Entry 8REQ (X-ray diffraction, 1.94 A resolution); this record covers chains A and C of the 4 polymer chains in the assembly.

# Chain A (and C)
Molecule: Flavin-dependent thymidylate synthase
From: Thermotoga maritima
Notes: chain C of this document is another copy of the same molecule, construct and numbering; everything in this record applies to it too
UniProt: Q9WYT0 (THYX_THEMA); residue numbers follow UniProt; this construct covers 1-220
Chain sequence (232 residues; row label = number of the first residue in the row; numbers below 1 keep their minus sign (Met-11 is residue -11)):
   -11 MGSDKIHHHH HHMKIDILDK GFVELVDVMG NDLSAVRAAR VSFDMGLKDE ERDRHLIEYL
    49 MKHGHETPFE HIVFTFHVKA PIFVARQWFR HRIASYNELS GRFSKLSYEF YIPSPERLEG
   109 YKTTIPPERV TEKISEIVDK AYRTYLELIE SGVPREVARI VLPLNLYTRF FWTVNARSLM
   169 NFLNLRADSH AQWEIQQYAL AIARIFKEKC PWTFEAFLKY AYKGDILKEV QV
Disordered / not traced: -11 to 0, 33-35 (chain C: -11 to 0)
Construct notes: initiating methionine (-11); expression tag (-10 to 0); engineered mutation Phe91 (Tyr in Q9WYT0)
Small-molecule neighbours:
  - dihydroflavine-adenine dinucleotide (FDA), molecule 1: Thr55, Glu58, Ile81, Asn163, Arg165, Ser166
  - dihydroflavine-adenine dinucleotide (FDA), molecule 2: Arg78, His79, Arg80, Ile81, Ser166, Asn169, Leu173, Arg174, His178, Ala179
  - dihydroflavine-adenine dinucleotide (FDA), molecule 3: Ala82, Ser83, Tyr84, Asn85, Glu86, Ser88, Arg90
Curated features (UniProtKB/Swiss-Prot):
  - motif: Arg78 to Ser88 (ThyX motif)
  - active site: Arg174 (Involved in ionization of N3 of dUMP, leading to its activation)
  - binding site (FAD): Thr55, Arg78 to Ile81, Glu86, Asn163 to Arg165, Asn169
  - binding site (dUMP): Gln75 to Arg78, Glu86 to Arg90, Arg147, Arg174
  - mutagenesis: His53 (H53A: Shows 1.39% of wild-type activity), Ser88 (S88A/C: Still catalytically active although shows a large decrease in activity), Arg90 (R90A: Binds dUMP 670-fold weaker than wild-type), Glu144 (E144A: Shows 0.113% of wild-type activity; E144R: Shows 0.016% of wild-type activity), Arg174 (R174A: Still catalytically active although only shows 0.0008% of wild-type activity. Binds dUMP 7300-fold weaker than wild-type; R174K: Loss of catalytic activity)

# Interface between chain A and chain C
Residue-residue contacts - 4 pairs, chain A then chain C:
  Glu58(A) - Arg80(C)  salt bridge
  Arg80(A) - Glu58(C)  salt bridge
  Arg80(A) - Arg165(C)
  Arg165(A) - Arg80(C)
Also at the interface, not in a pair above, chain A (4 interface residues in all): Thr55
Also at the interface, not in a pair above, chain C (4 interface residues in all): Thr55

# In short
Chain A and chain C each contribute 4 residues to their interface; the contacts include 2 salt bridges. Its
one salt-bridged contact is Glu58(A)-Arg80(C). Bound to chain A: 3 copies of dihydroflavine-adenine
dinucleotide.
Both chains are Flavin-dependent thymidylate synthase (Thermotoga maritima). Entry 8REQ (Crystal structure of
reduced ThyX-Y91F mutant) was determined by X-ray diffraction (same publication as 8REN, 8REO and 8REP).
